Entry 8JJ0 (electron microscopy, 4.50 A resolution (low resolution: residue-level contacts below are approximate; hydrogen-bond / salt-bridge calls are withheld)); this record covers chains A and B of the 6 polymer chains in the assembly.

[Chain A]
Molecule: Glutamate receptor ionotropic, NMDA 2A
Source organism: Homo sapiens
UniProt: Q12879 (NMDE1_HUMAN); numbering as in UniProt (aligned over 1-841)
Amino-acid sequence (841 residues; numbered 1 to 841; the number before each row is that of its first residue):
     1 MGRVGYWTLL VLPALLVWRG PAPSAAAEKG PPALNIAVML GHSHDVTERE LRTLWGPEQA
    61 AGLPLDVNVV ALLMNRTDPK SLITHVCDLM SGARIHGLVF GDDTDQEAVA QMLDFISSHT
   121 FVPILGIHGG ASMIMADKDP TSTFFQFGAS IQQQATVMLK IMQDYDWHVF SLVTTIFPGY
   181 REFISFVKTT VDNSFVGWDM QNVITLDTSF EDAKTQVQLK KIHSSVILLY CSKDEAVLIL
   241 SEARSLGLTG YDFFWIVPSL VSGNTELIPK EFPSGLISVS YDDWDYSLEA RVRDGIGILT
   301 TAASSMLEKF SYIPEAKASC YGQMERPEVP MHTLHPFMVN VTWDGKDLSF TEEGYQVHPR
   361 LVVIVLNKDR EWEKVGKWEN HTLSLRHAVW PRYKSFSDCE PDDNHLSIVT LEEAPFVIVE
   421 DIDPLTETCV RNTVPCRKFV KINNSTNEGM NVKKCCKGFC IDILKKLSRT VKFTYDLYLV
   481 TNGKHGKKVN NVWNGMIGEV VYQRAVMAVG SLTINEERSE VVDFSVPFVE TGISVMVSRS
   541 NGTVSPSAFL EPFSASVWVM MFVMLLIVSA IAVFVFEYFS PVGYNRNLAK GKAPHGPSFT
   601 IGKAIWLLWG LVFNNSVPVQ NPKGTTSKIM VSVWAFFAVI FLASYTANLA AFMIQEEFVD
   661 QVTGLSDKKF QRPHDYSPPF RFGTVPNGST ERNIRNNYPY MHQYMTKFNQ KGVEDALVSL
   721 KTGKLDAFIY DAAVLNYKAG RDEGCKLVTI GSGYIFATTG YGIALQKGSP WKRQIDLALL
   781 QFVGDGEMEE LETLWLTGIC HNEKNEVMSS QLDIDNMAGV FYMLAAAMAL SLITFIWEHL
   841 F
Unresolved in the structure: 1-33, 539-545, 582-598, 615-624, 655-659, 797-812, 838-841
Disulfides: Cys-87/Cys-320, Cys-436/Cys-456
Swiss-Prot annotation at these positions:
  - region: Phe-599 to Gln-620 (Pore-forming)
  - binding site (Zn(2+)): His-44, His-128, Glu-266, Asp-282
  - binding site (L-glutamate): Ser-511, Thr-513, Arg-518, Ser-689, Thr-690, Asp-731
  - site: Asn-614 (Functional determinant of NMDA receptors)
  - glycosylation (N-linked (GlcNAc...) asparagine): Asn-75, Asn-340, Asn-380, Asn-443, Asn-444, Asn-541, Asn-687
  - natural variant: Pro-57 (P57L: Found in a cutaneous malignant melanoma sample), Pro-79 (P79R: In FESD), Thr-143 (T143I: Found in a patient with autism spectrum disorder; uncertain significance), Phe-183 (F183I: In FESD; uncertain significance), Ile-184 (I184S: In FESD; uncertain significance), Thr-189 (T189N: Found in a patient with schizophrenia; uncertain significance), Cys-231 (C231Y: In FESD; uncertain significance), Ala-243 (A243V: In FESD), Asp-252 (D252N: Found in a cutaneous malignant melanoma sample), Ser-278 (S278F: Found in a cutaneous malignant melanoma sample), Ala-290 (A290V: In FESD; uncertain significance), Gly-295 (G295S: In FESD; uncertain significance), 72 further natural variant entries in UniProt
  - mutagenesis: Pro-552 (P552A: Changed glutamate-gated calcium ion channel activity characterized by increased desensitization ...), Ser-632 (S632F: No effect on localization to the cell membrane. No effect on agonist potency and channel activation by glutamate and glycine), Thr-646 (T646R: No effect on localization to the cell membrane. Results in increased glycine potency and channel activation at lower agonist concentrations)

[Chain B]
Molecule: Glutamate receptor ionotropic, NMDA 1
Source organism: Homo sapiens
UniProt: Q05586 (NMDZ1_HUMAN); numbering as in UniProt (aligned over 1-847)
Amino-acid sequence (847 residues; each row starts with the number of its first residue):
     1 MSTMRLLTLA LLFSCSVARA ACDPKIVNIG AVLSTRKHEQ MFREAVNQAN KRHGSWKIQL
    61 NATSVTHKPN AIQMALSVCE DLISSQVYAI LVSHPPTPND HFTPTPVSYT AGFYRIPVLG
   121 LTTRMSIYSD KSIHLSFLRT VPPYSHQSSV WFEMMRVYSW NHIILLVSDD HEGRAAQKRL
   181 ETLLEERESK AEKVLQFDPG TKNVTALLME AKELEARVII LSASEDDAAT VYRAAAMLNM
   241 TGSGYVWLVG EREISGNALR YAPDGILGLQ LINGKNESAH ISDAVGVVAQ AVHELLEKEN
   301 ITDPPRGCVG NTNIWKTGPL FKRVLMSSKY ADGVTGRVEF NEDGDRKFAN YSIMNLQNRK
   361 LVQVGIYNGT HVIPNDRKII WPGGETEKPR GYQMSTRLKI VTIHQEPFVY VKPTLSDGTC
   421 KEEFTVNGDP VKKVICTGPN DTSPGSPRHT VPQCCYGFCI DLLIKLARTM NFTYEVHLVA
   481 DGKFGTQERV NNSNKKEWNG MMGELLSGQA DMIVAPLTIN NERAQYIEFS KPFKYQGLTI
   541 LVKKEIPRST LDSFMQPFQS TLWLLVGLSV HVVAVMLYLL DRFSPFGRFK VNSEEEEEDA
   601 LTLSSAMWFS WGVLLNSGIG EGAPRSFSAR ILGMVWAGFA MIIVASYTAN LAAFLVLDRP
   661 EERITGINDP RLRNPSDKFI YATVKQSSVD IYFRRQVELS TMYRHMEKHN YESAAEAIQA
   721 VRDNKLHAFI WDSAVLEFEA SQKCDLVTTG ELFFRSGFGI GMRKDSPWKQ NVSLSILKSH
   781 ENGFMEDLDK TWVRYQECDS RSNAPATLTF ENMAGVFMLV AGGIVAGIFL IFIEIAYKRH
   841 KDARRKQ
Unresolved in the structure: 1-24, 546-552, 585-602, 618-626, 796-808, 845-847
Disulfides: Cys-420/Cys-454, Cys-436/Cys-455
Glycans and other covalent adducts: N-acetylglucosamine (NAG) linked to Asn-61, Asn-203, Asn-471, Asn-771
Swiss-Prot annotation at these positions:
  - region: Leu-603 to Pro-624 (Pore-forming)
  - binding site (glycine): Pro-516, Thr-518, Arg-523, Ser-688, Asp-732
  - glycosylation (N-linked (GlcNAc...) asparagine): Asn-61, Asn-203, Asn-239, Asn-276, Asn-300, Asn-350, Asn-368, Asn-440, Asn-471, Asn-491, Asn-674, Asn-771
  - natural variant: Arg-217 (R217W: In NDHMSR), Asp-227 (D227H: In NDHMSR; uncertain significance), Arg-306 (R306Q: Found in a patient with schizophrenia; uncertain significance), Asp-552 (D552E: In NDHMSD), Pro-557 (P557R: In NDHMSD), Ser-560 (S560SS: In NDHMSD), Gly-618 (G618R: In NDHMSD), Gly-620 (G620R: In NDHMSD), Ala-637 (A637S: In NDHMSD; uncertain significance; A637V: In NDHMSD; uncertain significance), Gly-638 (G638A: In NDHMSD; G638V: In NDHMSD), Met-641 (M641I: In NDHMSD; M641L: In NDHMSD; M641V: In NDHMSD), Ile-642 (I642T: In NDHMSD; uncertain significance), 14 further natural variant entries in UniProt
  - mutagenesis: Ile-642 (I642L: Slight decrease in glutamate and glycine agonist potency; mutant channels are activated at 2-fold higher glutamate and glycine concentrations), Val-644 (V644M: Increase in glutamate and glycine agonist potency; mutant channels are activated lower glutamate and glycine concentrations), Ala-653 (A653G: Increase in glutamate and glycine agonist potency; mutant channels are activated lower glutamate and glycine concentrations), Met-813 (M813V: Slight decrease in glycine agonist potency; no effect on glutamate agonist potency)

[Chain A / chain B interface]
Pairs across the interface (82; chain A residue first):
  Ile-514(A) / Leu-777(B)
  Asn-515(A) / Leu-777(B)
  Glu-516(A) / Leu-774(B)
  Glu-516(A) / Leu-777(B)
  Glu-516(A) / Lys-778(B)
  Ser-519(A) / Leu-774(B)
  Ser-519(A) / Leu-777(B)
  Phe-524(A) / Lys-531(B)
  Ser-525(A) / Lys-531(B)
  Pro-527(A) / Pro-532(B)
  Pro-527(A) / Tyr-535(B)
  Glu-530(A) / Tyr-535(B)
  Glu-530(A) / Arg-755(B)
  Phe-553(A) / Thr-809(B)
  Ser-554(A) / Thr-809(B)
  Ala-555(A) / Thr-809(B)
  Ala-555(A) / Met-813(B)
  Ser-556(A) / Thr-809(B)
  Met-560(A) / Phe-817(B)
  Met-560(A) / Met-818(B)
  Met-564(A) / Phe-817(B)
  Ile-571(A) / Ile-828(B)
  Phe-579(A) / Phe-832(B)
  Leu-607(A) / Ser-617(B)
  Leu-611(A) / Asn-616(B)
  Phe-613(A) / Asn-616(B)
  Asn-614(A) / Asn-616(B)
  Thr-625(A) / Trp-608(B)
  Thr-626(A) / Ile-835(B)
  Ser-627(A) / Ile-835(B)
  Met-630(A) / Ile-824(B)
  Met-630(A) / Gly-827(B)
  Met-630(A) / Ile-828(B)
  Met-630(A) / Ile-831(B)
  Ser-632(A) / Trp-611(B)
  Ser-632(A) / Leu-615(B)
  Val-633(A) / Ile-824(B)
  Trp-634(A) / Ile-824(B)
  Ala-635(A) / Leu-615(B)
  Phe-636(A) / Trp-563(B)
  Phe-636(A) / Leu-615(B)
  Phe-637(A) / Val-820(B)
  Val-639(A) / Leu-615(B)
  Ile-640(A) / Tyr-647(B)
  Ala-643(A) / Thr-648(B)
  Ala-647(A) / Leu-655(B)
  Asn-648(A) / Met-813(B)
  Ala-651(A) / Leu-655(B)
  Asn-693(A) / Glu-781(B)
  Asn-696(A) / Glu-781(B)
  Asn-697(A) / Glu-781(B)
  Asn-697(A) / Asn-782(B)
  Gly-753(A) / Arg-794(B)
  Tyr-754(A) / Lys-790(B)
  Tyr-754(A) / Arg-794(B)
  Phe-756(A) / Glu-786(B)
  Ala-757(A) / His-780(B)
  Ala-757(A) / Glu-786(B)
  Thr-758(A) / Tyr-535(B)
  Thr-758(A) / His-780(B)
  Thr-759(A) / Tyr-535(B)
  Gly-760(A) / Tyr-535(B)
  Lys-767(A) / Gln-770(B)
  Arg-773(A) / Gln-525(B)
  Arg-773(A) / Lys-764(B)
  Leu-777(A) / Asn-521(B)
  Leu-777(A) / Gln-525(B)
  Leu-780(A) / Ile-519(B)
  Leu-780(A) / Asn-520(B)
  Leu-780(A) / Asn-521(B)
  Leu-780(A) / Ala-524(B)
  Gln-781(A) / Asn-521(B)
  Gln-781(A) / Arg-695(B)
  Val-783(A) / Phe-754(B)
  Val-783(A) / Arg-755(B)
  Gly-784(A) / Tyr-692(B)
  Gly-784(A) / Arg-695(B)
  Gly-784(A) / Phe-754(B)
  Asp-785(A) / Arg-695(B)
  Asp-785(A) / Gln-696(B)
  Gly-786(A) / Gln-696(B)
  Glu-789(A) / Arg-755(B)
Also at the interface, not in a pair above, chain A (60 interface residues in all): Glu-520, Lys-628, Ile-629, Arg-692
Also at the interface, not in a pair above, chain B (47 interface residues in all): Leu-651, Ala-652, Lys-838

[Overview]
60 residues of chain A and 47 residues of chain B are in contact. N-acetylglucosamine is covalently linked to
Asn-61(B), Asn-203(B), Asn-471(B) and Asn-771(B).
Chain A is Glutamate receptor ionotropic, NMDA 2A and chain B is Glutamate receptor ionotropic, NMDA 1, both
from Homo sapiens; the structure, Cryo-EM structure of GluN1-2A NMDAR in complex with human Fab5F6 in one fab
bind conformation, was determined by electron microscopy together with 8JIZ, 8JJ1 and 8JJ2 from the same
study.
